4G7O - chains C and H of the 9 polymer chains in the assembly; structure by X-ray diffraction, 2.99 A resolution.

Chain C:
Name: DNA-directed RNA polymerase subunit beta
Source organism: Thermus thermophilus
Notes: EC 2.7.7.6
UniProt: Q8RQE9 (RPOB_THET8); residues 1-1119 here = UniProt positions 1-1119
Chain sequence (1119 residues; each row starts with the number of its first residue):
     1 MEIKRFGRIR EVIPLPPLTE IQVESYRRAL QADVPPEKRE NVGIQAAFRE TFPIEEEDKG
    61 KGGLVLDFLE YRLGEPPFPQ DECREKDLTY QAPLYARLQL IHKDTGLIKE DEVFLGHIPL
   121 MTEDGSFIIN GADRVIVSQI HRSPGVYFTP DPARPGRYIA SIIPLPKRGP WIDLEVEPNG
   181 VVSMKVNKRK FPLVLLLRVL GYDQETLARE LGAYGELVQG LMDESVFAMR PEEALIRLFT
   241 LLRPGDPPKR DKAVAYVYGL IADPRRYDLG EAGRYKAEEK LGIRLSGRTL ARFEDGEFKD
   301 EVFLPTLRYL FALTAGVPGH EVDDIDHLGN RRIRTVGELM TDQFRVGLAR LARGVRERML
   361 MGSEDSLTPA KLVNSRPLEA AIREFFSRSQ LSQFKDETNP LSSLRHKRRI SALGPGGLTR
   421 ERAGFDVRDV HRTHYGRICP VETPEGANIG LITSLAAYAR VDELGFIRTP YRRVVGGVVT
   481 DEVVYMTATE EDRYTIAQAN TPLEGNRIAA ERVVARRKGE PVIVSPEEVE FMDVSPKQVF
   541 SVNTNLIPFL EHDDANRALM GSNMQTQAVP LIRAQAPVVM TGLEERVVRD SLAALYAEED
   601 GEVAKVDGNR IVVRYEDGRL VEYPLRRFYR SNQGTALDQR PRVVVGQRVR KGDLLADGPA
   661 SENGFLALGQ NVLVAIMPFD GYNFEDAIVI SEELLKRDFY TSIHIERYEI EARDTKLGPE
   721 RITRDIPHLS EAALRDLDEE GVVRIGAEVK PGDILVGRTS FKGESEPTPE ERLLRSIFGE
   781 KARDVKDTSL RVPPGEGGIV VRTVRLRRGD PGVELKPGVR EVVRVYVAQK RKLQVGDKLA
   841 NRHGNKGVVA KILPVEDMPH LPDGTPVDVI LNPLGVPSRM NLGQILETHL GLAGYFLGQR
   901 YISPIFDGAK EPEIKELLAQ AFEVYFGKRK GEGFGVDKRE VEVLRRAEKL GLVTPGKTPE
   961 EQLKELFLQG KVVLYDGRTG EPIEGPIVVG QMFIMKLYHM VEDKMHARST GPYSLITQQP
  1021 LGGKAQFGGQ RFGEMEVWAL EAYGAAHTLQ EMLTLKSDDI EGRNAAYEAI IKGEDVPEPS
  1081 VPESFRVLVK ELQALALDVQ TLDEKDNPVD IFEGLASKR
Unresolved in the structure: 57-63, 1119

Chain H:
Molecule: 27-nt DNA strand
Sequence (27 nucleotides; each row starts with the number of its first residue):
     1 TATAATGGGA GCTGTCACGG ATGCAGG
Unresolved in the structure: 25-27

Interface between chain C and chain H:
Pairs across the interface - 23 pairs, chain C then chain H:
  Arg-142(C) with DG14(H), base contact
  Lys-167(C) with DC12(H), base contact; DT13(H), base contact
  Gly-169(C) with DT13(H), base contact
  Trp-171(C) with DT13(H), sugar contact; DG14(H), phosphate contact
  Asn-187(C) with DG11(H), base contact
  Arg-243(C) with DG9(H), hydrogen bond to the base; DA10(H), base contact
  Gly-245(C) with DG7(H), hydrogen bond to the base
  Pro-247(C) with DG7(H), base contact
  Lys-252(C) with DG8(H), salt bridge to the phosphate
  Tyr-256(C) with DA10(H), base contact
  Arg-266(C) with DG11(H), hydrogen bond to the base
  Ile-325(C) with DG14(H), base contact
  Asp-326(C) with DG14(H), hydrogen bond to the base
  Arg-331(C) with DG14(H), hydrogen bond to the base
  Leu-418(C) with DG14(H), base contact
  Glu-421(C) with DT15(H), sugar contact
  Arg-422(C) with DT13(H), sugar contact; DG14(H), sugar contact; DT15(H), salt bridge to the phosphate
  Val-427(C) with DG14(H), base contact
Other interface residues (no listed pair), chain C (23 interface residues in all): His-141, Pro-166, Pro-170, Asp-246, Asp-426

Summary:
Chain C and chain H form an interface of 23 and 9 residues respectively, with 5 hydrogen bonds and 2 salt
bridges. Polar contacts include Arg-243(C)/DG9(H), Gly-245(C)/DG7(H) and Arg-266(C)/DG11(H).
Chain C is DNA-directed RNA polymerase subunit beta (Thermus thermophilus) and chain H is a 27-nt DNA strand;
the structure, Crystal structure of Thermus thermophilus transcription initiation complex containing 2 nt of
RNA, was determined by X-ray diffraction together with 4G7H and 4G7Z from the same study.
